Entry 9JGI (electron microscopy, 3.50 A resolution); this record covers chains C and F of the 15 polymer chains in the assembly.

# Chain C (and F)
Name: tail tube protein
From: Bacillus subtilis
Notes: chain F of this document is another copy of the same molecule, construct and numbering; everything in this record applies to it too
Reference sequence: A0A162TY69 (A0A162TY69_BACIU); residues 1-264 here = UniProt positions 1-264
Sequence (270 residues; each row starts with the number of its first residue):
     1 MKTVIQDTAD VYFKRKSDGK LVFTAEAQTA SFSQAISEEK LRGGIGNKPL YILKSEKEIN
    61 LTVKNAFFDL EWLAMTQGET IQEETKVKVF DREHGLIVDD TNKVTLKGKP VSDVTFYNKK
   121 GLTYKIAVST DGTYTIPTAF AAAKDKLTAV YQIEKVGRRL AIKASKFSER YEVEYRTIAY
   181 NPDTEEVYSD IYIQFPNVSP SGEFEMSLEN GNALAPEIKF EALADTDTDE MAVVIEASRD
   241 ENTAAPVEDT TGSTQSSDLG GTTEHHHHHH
Unresolved in the structure: 242-270
Sequence notes: expression tag (265-270)

# Chain C / chain F interface
Pairs across the interface - 6 pairs, chain C then chain F:
  Phe167(C) - Tyr180(F)  hydrophobic
  Phe167(C) - Glu185(F)
  Phe167(C) - Val187(F)  hydrophobic
  Glu169(C) - Glu186(F)
  Arg170(C) - Pro182(F)  hydrogen bond (side chain-backbone)
  Arg170(C) - Glu185(F)  salt bridge
Other interface residues (no listed pair), chain C (5 interface residues in all): Ser199, Leu223
Other interface residues (no listed pair), chain F (7 interface residues in all): Asp183, Thr184

# Summary
5 residues of chain C face 7 of chain F across their interface, with 1 hydrogen bond and 1 salt bridge. Polar
pairs include Arg170(C)-Glu185(F) and Arg170(C)-Pro182(F).
Chain C and chain F are both tail tube protein (Bacillus subtilis); the structure, Architecture of a
pentameric assembly of the tube tail protein, was determined by electron microscopy together with 9JGH from
the same study.
